PDB entry 7F1U | X-ray diffraction, 2.40 A resolution | chains B and C of the 4 polymer chains in the assembly

# Chain B
Molecule: L-methionine gamma-lyase
From: Pseudomonas putida
Notes: EC 4.4.1.11, 4.4.1.2
UniProt: P13254 (MEGL_PSEPU); residue numbers follow UniProt; this construct covers 1-398
Chain sequence (398 residues; each row starts with the number of its first residue):
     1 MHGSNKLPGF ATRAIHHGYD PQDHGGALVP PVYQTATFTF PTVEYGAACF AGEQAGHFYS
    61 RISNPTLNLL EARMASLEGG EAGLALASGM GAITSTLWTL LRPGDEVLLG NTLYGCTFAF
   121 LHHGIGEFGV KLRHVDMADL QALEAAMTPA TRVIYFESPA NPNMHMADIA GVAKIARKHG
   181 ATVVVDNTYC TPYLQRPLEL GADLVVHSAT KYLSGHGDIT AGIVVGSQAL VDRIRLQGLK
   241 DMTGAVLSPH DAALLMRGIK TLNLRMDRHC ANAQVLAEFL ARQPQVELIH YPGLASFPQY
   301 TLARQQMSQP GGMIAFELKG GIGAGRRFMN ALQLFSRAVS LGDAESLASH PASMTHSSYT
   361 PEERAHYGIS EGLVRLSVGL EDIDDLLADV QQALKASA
Disordered / not traced: 1-6
Differences from the reference sequence: engineered mutation Ser-349 (Gln in P13254)
Modified / non-standard residues: Lys-211 ((2S)-2-amino-6-[[3-hydroxy-2-methyl-5-(phosphonooxymethyl)pyridin-4-yl]methylideneamino]hexanoic acid; LLP)
Curated features (UniProtKB/Swiss-Prot):
  - binding site (pyridoxal 5'-phosphate): Tyr-59 to Arg-61, Gly-89, Met-90, Ser-208 to Thr-210
  - binding site (substrate): Tyr-114, Arg-375
  - modified residue: Lys-211 (N6-(pyridoxal phosphate)lysine)
  - mutagenesis: Arg-61 (R61A/E/F: Loss of elimination activity against L-methionine), Cys-116 (C116H: Drastic decrease of the catalytic efficiency of the elimination reaction with L-methionine, by 6700-fold, and increases that with L-cysteine by 7-fold, mainly due to changes in kcat ...), Lys-240 (K240D/E: Marked decrease in elimination activity against both L-methionine and DL-homocysteine ...), Asp-241 (D241H/R: 5 to 14-fold reduction in alpha,gamma-elimination activity against L-methionine, while no change in affinity for L-methionine)
Ligand contacts:
  - 3LM ((2E)-2-[({3-hydroxy-2-methyl-5-[(phosphonooxy)methyl]pyridin-4-yl}methyl)amino]-4-(methylsulfanyl)but-2-enoic acid): Phe-50, Tyr-59, Arg-61
  - methionine (MET): Tyr-114, Cys-116, Asn-161, Lys-211, Val-339, Ser-340, Leu-341, Thr-355, Arg-375

# Chain C
Molecule: L-methionine gamma-lyase
From: Pseudomonas putida
Notes: EC 4.4.1.11, 4.4.1.2
UniProt: P13254 (MEGL_PSEPU); residue numbers follow UniProt; this construct covers 1-398
Chain sequence (398 residues; each row starts with the number of its first residue):
     1 MHGSNKLPGF ATRAIHHGYD PQDHGGALVP PVYQTATFTF PTVEYGAACF AGEQAGHFYS
    61 RISNPTLNLL EARMASLEGG EAGLALASGM GAITSTLWTL LRPGDEVLLG NTLYGCTFAF
   121 LHHGIGEFGV KLRHVDMADL QALEAAMTPA TRVIYFESPA NPNMHMADIA GVAKIARKHG
   181 ATVVVDNTYC TPYLQRPLEL GADLVVHSAT KYLSGHGDIT AGIVVGSQAL VDRIRLQGLK
   241 DMTGAVLSPH DAALLMRGIK TLNLRMDRHC ANAQVLAEFL ARQPQVELIH YPGLASFPQY
   301 TLARQQMSQP GGMIAFELKG GIGAGRRFMN ALQLFSRAVS LGDAESLASH PASMTHSSYT
   361 PEERAHYGIS EGLVRLSVGL EDIDDLLADV QQALKASA
Disordered / not traced: 1-6
Differences from the reference sequence: engineered mutation Ser-349 (Gln in P13254)
Curated features (UniProtKB/Swiss-Prot):
  - binding site (pyridoxal 5'-phosphate): Tyr-59 to Arg-61, Gly-89, Met-90, Ser-208 to Thr-210
  - binding site (substrate): Tyr-114, Arg-375
  - modified residue: Lys-211 (N6-(pyridoxal phosphate)lysine)
  - mutagenesis: Arg-61 (R61A/E/F: Loss of elimination activity against L-methionine), Cys-116 (C116H: Drastic decrease of the catalytic efficiency of the elimination reaction with L-methionine, by 6700-fold, and increases that with L-cysteine by 7-fold, mainly due to changes in kcat ...), Lys-240 (K240D/E: Marked decrease in elimination activity against both L-methionine and DL-homocysteine ...), Asp-241 (D241H/R: 5 to 14-fold reduction in alpha,gamma-elimination activity against L-methionine, while no change in affinity for L-methionine)
Ligand contacts:
  - 3LM ((2E)-2-[({3-hydroxy-2-methyl-5-[(phosphonooxy)methyl]pyridin-4-yl}methyl)amino]-4-(methylsulfanyl)but-2-enoic acid), molecule 1: Phe-50, Tyr-59, Arg-61
  - 3LM, molecule 2: Ser-88, Gly-89, Met-90, Ile-93, Tyr-114, Cys-116, Glu-157, Asn-161, Asp-186, Thr-188, Tyr-189, Ser-208, Thr-210, Lys-211, Thr-220, Ala-221, Val-339, Ser-340, Leu-341, Thr-355, Arg-375

# Interface between chain B and chain C
Contacting residue pairs (59; chain B residue first):
  Pro-8(B) / Asp-385(C)
  Gly-9(B) / Asp-382(C)
  Gly-9(B) / Asp-385(C)  hydrogen bond (backbone-side chain)
  Ala-11(B) / Leu-380(C)
  Thr-12(B) / Leu-334(C)
  Thr-12(B) / Glu-381(C)
  Thr-12(B) / Asp-382(C)  hydrogen bond (side chain-backbone)
  Thr-12(B) / Asp-385(C)  hydrogen bond
  Ile-15(B) / Ala-344(C)
  Ile-15(B) / Glu-345(C)
  Ile-15(B) / Leu-380(C)
  Ile-15(B) / Glu-381(C)
  His-16(B) / Leu-334(C)
  His-16(B) / Glu-345(C)
  His-16(B) / Glu-381(C)  salt bridge
  Leu-28(B) / Asp-343(C)
  Leu-28(B) / Glu-345(C)
  Val-29(B) / His-216(C)
  Val-29(B) / Gly-217(C)
  Ser-214(B) / Arg-257(C)  hydrogen bond (backbone-side chain)
  His-216(B) / Val-29(C)
  His-216(B) / Arg-257(C)
  His-216(B) / Thr-261(C)
  Gly-217(B) / Val-29(C)
  Asp-218(B) / Arg-257(C)  salt bridge
  His-250(B) / His-250(C)
  Leu-254(B) / Leu-254(C)  hydrophobic
  Leu-254(B) / Arg-257(C)  hydrogen bond (backbone-side chain)
  Arg-257(B) / Ser-214(C)  hydrogen bond
  Arg-257(B) / His-216(C)
  Arg-257(B) / Asp-218(C)  salt bridge
  Arg-257(B) / Leu-254(C)  hydrogen bond (side chain-backbone)
  Arg-257(B) / Arg-257(C)
  Arg-257(B) / Gly-258(C)
  Gly-258(B) / Arg-257(C)
  Lys-260(B) / Glu-345(C)  salt bridge
  Thr-261(B) / His-216(C)
  Thr-261(B) / Arg-265(C)
  Asn-263(B) / Arg-268(C)
  Leu-264(B) / Leu-264(C)
  Leu-264(B) / Arg-268(C)
  Arg-265(B) / Thr-261(C)
  Arg-268(B) / Asn-263(C)
  Arg-268(B) / Leu-264(C)
  Leu-334(B) / His-16(C)
  Asp-343(B) / Leu-28(C)
  Glu-345(B) / Ile-15(C)
  Glu-345(B) / His-16(C)
  Glu-345(B) / Leu-28(C)
  Glu-345(B) / Lys-260(C)  salt bridge
  Leu-380(B) / Ala-11(C)
  Leu-380(B) / Ile-15(C)  hydrophobic
  Glu-381(B) / Thr-12(C)
  Glu-381(B) / Ile-15(C)
  Glu-381(B) / His-16(C)  salt bridge
  Asp-382(B) / Thr-12(C)  hydrogen bond (backbone-side chain)
  Asp-385(B) / Pro-8(C)
  Asp-385(B) / Gly-9(C)  hydrogen bond (side chain-backbone)
  Asp-385(B) / Thr-12(C)  hydrogen bond
Also at the interface, not in a pair above, chain B (34 interface residues in all): Gln-22, Asp-267, Ser-336, Ala-344, Leu-347
Also at the interface, not in a pair above, chain C (34 interface residues in all): Pro-21, Asp-267, Arg-337, Leu-347

# In short
The chain B/chain C interface involves 34 residues from each chain; the contacts include 10 hydrogen bonds and
6 salt bridges. Among the polar pairs are His-16(B)/Glu-381(C), Asp-218(B)/Arg-257(C) and
Arg-257(B)/Asp-218(C). Chain B binds compound 3LM and methionine. Chain C binds compound 3LM.
Chain B is L-methionine gamma-lyase and chain C is L-methionine gamma-lyase, both from Pseudomonas putida; the
structure, Crystal structure of Pseudomonas putida methionine gamma-lyase Q349S mutant with L-methionine
intermediates, was determined by X-ray diffraction together with 7F1P and 7F1V from the same study.
